PDB entry 3HKJ | X-ray diffraction, 2.60 A resolution | chains A and B of the 3 polymer chains in the assembly

== Chain A ==
Molecule: Thrombin light chain
Organism: Homo sapiens
Notes: EC 3.4.21.5; fragment: Light chain:
UniProt: P00734 (THRB_HUMAN); residues 1-14 here correspond to UniProt positions 336-349 (UniProt number = residue number + 335)
Chain sequence (31 residues; numbered 1 to 15 plus 16 insertion-coded residues; the number before each row is that of its first residue; a row labelled like 14A-14M holds insertion residues (14A, then the next letters in order)):
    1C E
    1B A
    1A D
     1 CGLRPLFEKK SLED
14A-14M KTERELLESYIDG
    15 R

== Chain B ==
Molecule: Thrombin heavy chain
Organism: Homo sapiens
Notes: EC 3.4.21.5; fragment: Heavy chain:
UniProt: P00734 (THRB_HUMAN); the construct lacks a stretch of the UniProt sequence and is renumbered around it, so the offset changes along the chain: 16-36 = UniProt 364-384; 37-60 = UniProt 386-409; 61-77 = UniProt 419-435; 78-97 = UniProt 437-456; 7 more segments
Chain sequence (259 residues; row label = number of the first residue in the row; note: 1 number in that range is skipped by the numbering (no residue carries it; nothing is unmodelled there); a row labelled like 60A-60I holds insertion residues (60A, then the next letters in order)):
    16 IVEGSDAEIG MSPWQVMLFR K
   36A S
    37 PQELLCGASL ISDRWVLTAA HCLL
60A-60I YPPWDKNFT
    61 ENDLLVRIGK HSRTRYE
   77A R
    78 NIEKISMLEK IYIHPRYNWR
   97A E
    98 NLDRDIALMK LKKPVAFSDY IHPVCLPDRE TA
129A-129C ASL
   130 LQAGYKGRVT GWGNLKETWT
149A-149E ANVGK
   150 GQPSVLQVVN LPIVERPVCK DSTRIRITDN MFCAG
  184A Y
   185 KP
186A-186D DEGK
   187 RGDACEGDSG GPFVMKSP
204A-204B FN
   205 NRWYQMGIVS AGA
   219 GCD
  221A R
   222 DGKYGFYTHV FRLKKWIQKV IDQFGE
Disordered / not traced: 149A-149E, 222-223
Differences from the reference sequence: engineered mutation Ala-215 (Trp590 in P00734), Ala-217 (Glu592 in P00734)
Cystine bridges: Cys-42/Cys-58, Cys-168/Cys-182, Cys-191/Cys-220
Covalent attachments: N-acetylglucosamine (NAG) linked to Asn-60G
From the paper describing this entry:
  - conformationally variable residues (loop rearrangement): Ala-215 to Ala-217
  - mutagenesis - W215A/E217A (>19,000-fold): decreased catalytic activity on fibrinogen (citing earlier work)
  - mutagenesis - W215A/E217A (7-fold): decreased catalytic activity on protein C (citing earlier work)

== How chain A and chain B interact ==
Inter-chain disulfides: Cys-1(A)/Cys-122(B)
Pairs across the interface (57; chain A residue first):
  Cys-1(A) / Pro-120(B)
  Cys-1(A) / Val-121(B)
  Cys-1(A) / Cys-122(B)  disulfide
  Cys-1(A) / Arg-206(B)  hydrogen bond (backbone-side chain)
  Asp-1A(A) / His-119(B)  salt bridge
  Asp-1A(A) / Arg-206(B)
  Ala-1B(A) / Arg-206(B)  hydrogen bond (backbone-side chain)
  Glu-1C(A) / Ile-47(B)
  Glu-1C(A) / Ser-48(B)
  Gly-2(A) / Trp-29(B)
  Gly-2(A) / Pro-120(B)  hydrogen bond (backbone-backbone)
  Gly-2(A) / Cys-122(B)  hydrogen bond (backbone-side chain)
  Gly-2(A) / Arg-206(B)
  Gly-2(A) / Trp-207(B)  hydrogen bond (backbone-backbone)
  Leu-3(A) / His-119(B)  hydrogen bond (backbone-side chain)
  Leu-3(A) / Asn-205(B)
  Leu-3(A) / Arg-206(B)
  Arg-4(A) / Gly-25(B)
  Arg-4(A) / Met-26(B)  hydrogen bond (side chain-backbone)
  Arg-4(A) / Pro-28(B)
  Arg-4(A) / Trp-29(B)
  Arg-4(A) / Arg-137(B)
  Arg-4(A) / Trp-207(B)
  Pro-5(A) / Ser-115(B)
  Pro-5(A) / Asp-116(B)
  Leu-6(A) / Ile-24(B)
  Leu-6(A) / Asp-116(B)
  Phe-7(A) / Glu-23(B)
  Phe-7(A) / Ile-24(B)
  Phe-7(A) / Gly-25(B)
  Phe-7(A) / Met-26(B)  hydrophobic
  Glu-8(A) / Lys-202(B)  salt bridge
  Glu-8(A) / Asn-205(B)
  Glu-8(A) / Trp-207(B)  hydrogen bond
  Lys-9(A) / His-119(B)  hydrogen bond
  Asp-14(A) / Glu-23(B)
  Asp-14(A) / Met-26(B)
  Asp-14(A) / Arg-137(B)  salt bridge
  Lys-14A(A) / Glu-23(B)  hydrogen bond (backbone-side chain)
  Thr-14B(A) / Arg-137(B)  hydrogen bond
  Thr-14B(A) / Asn-159(B)  hydrogen bond (backbone-side chain)
  Glu-14C(A) / Arg-137(B)
  Glu-14C(A) / Lys-202(B)  salt bridge
  Glu-14E(A) / Lys-135(B)  salt bridge
  Glu-14E(A) / Asn-159(B)  hydrogen bond
  Glu-14E(A) / Tyr-184A(B)  hydrogen bond
  Leu-14F(A) / Lys-135(B)
  Leu-14F(A) / Asn-159(B)
  Leu-14F(A) / Trp-207(B)  hydrophobic
  Ser-14I(A) / Gly-133(B)
  Ser-14I(A) / Tyr-134(B)
  Ser-14I(A) / Lys-135(B)  hydrogen bond (side chain-backbone)
  Tyr-14J(A) / Tyr-134(B)  hydrogen bond (backbone-side chain)
  Tyr-14J(A) / Lys-135(B)  hydrogen bond (side chain-backbone)
  Tyr-14J(A) / Met-201(B)  hydrophobic
  Tyr-14J(A) / Lys-202(B)
  Tyr-14J(A) / Pro-204(B)  hydrophobic
Also at the interface, not in a pair above, chain A (21 interface residues in all): Leu-14G
Also at the interface, not in a pair above, chain B (30 interface residues in all): Leu-129C, Gly-136, Lys-186D, Asn-204B

== In short ==
21 residues of chain A face 30 of chain B across their interface, with 1 disulfide bond, 17 hydrogen bonds and
5 salt bridges. Polar pairs include Asp-1A(A)/His-119(B), Glu-8(A)/Lys-202(B) and Glu-14E(A)/Lys-135(B).
Covalently linked N-acetylglucosamine: at Asn-60G(B). From the paper: W215A/E217A of chain B reduce catalytic
activity on fibrinogen; conformational variability at Ala-215(B).
Chain A is Thrombin light chain and chain B is Thrombin heavy chain, both from Homo sapiens; the structure,
Crystal structure of human thrombin mutant W215A/E217A in complex with the extracellular fragment of human
PAR1, was determined by X-ray diffraction together with 3HK3, 3HK6 and 3HKI from the same study.
